7M23 - chain A; structure by X-ray diffraction, 1.30 A resolution.

== Chain A ==
Molecule: Carbonic anhydrase 2
Organism: Homo sapiens
Notes: EC 4.2.1.1
UniProtKB: P00918 (CAH2_HUMAN); the author numbering skips numbers that UniProt does not, so the offset changes along the chain: 3-125 = UniProt 3-125; 127-261 = UniProt 126-260
Chain sequence (258 residues; row label = number of the first residue in the row; note: 1 number in that range is skipped by the numbering (no residue carries it; nothing is unmodelled there)):
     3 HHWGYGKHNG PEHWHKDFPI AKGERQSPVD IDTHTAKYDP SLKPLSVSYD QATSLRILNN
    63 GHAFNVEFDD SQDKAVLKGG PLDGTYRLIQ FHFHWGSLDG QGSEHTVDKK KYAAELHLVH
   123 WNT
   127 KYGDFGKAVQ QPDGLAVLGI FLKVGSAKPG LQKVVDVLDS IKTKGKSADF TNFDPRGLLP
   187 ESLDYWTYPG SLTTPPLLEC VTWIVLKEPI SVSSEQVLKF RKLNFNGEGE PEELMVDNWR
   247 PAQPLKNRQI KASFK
Ion coordination: Zn2+: H94, H96, H119 (together with troglitazone)
Residues lining bound ligands: troglitazone (TDZ; (5R)-5-(4-{[(2R)-6-hydroxy-2,5,7,8-tetramethyl-3,4-dihydro-2H-chromen-2-yl]methoxy}benzyl)-1,3-thiazolidine-2,4-dione): Q92, H94, H96, E106, H119, V121, F131, G132, V135, V143, L198, T199, T200, P201, P202, W209
Curated features (UniProtKB/Swiss-Prot):
  - active site: H64 (Proton donor/acceptor)
  - binding site (Zn(2+)): H94, H96, H119
  - binding site (substrate): T199, T200
  - site: Y7 (Fine-tunes the proton-transfer properties of H-64), N62 (Fine-tunes the proton-transfer properties of H-64), N67 (Fine-tunes the proton-transfer properties of H-64), Q92 (Involved in the binding of some activators, including histamine and L-histidine)
  - modified residue (Phosphoserine): S166, S173
What the authors report for this chain:
  - binding site for troglitazone: T199
  - Zn2+ coordination: H94, H96, H119
  - catalytic residues: H64 (citing earlier work)

== Overview ==
Ligands of chain A: troglitazone. H94, H96 and H119 form the Zn2+ site. UniProt lists active-site residue H64,
3 Zn2+-binding residues and substrate-binding residues T199 and T200. From the paper: the catalytic residue
H64; a binding site for troglitazone at T199.
Chain A is Carbonic anhydrase 2 (Homo sapiens); the structure, Human carbonic anhydrase II in complex with
troglitazone, was determined by X-ray diffraction, deposited together with 7M24 and 7M26.
